PDB entry 5T00 | X-ray diffraction, 2.19 A resolution | chains A and C of the 3 polymer chains in the assembly

Chain A:
Name: Transcriptional repressor CTCF
Source organism: Homo sapiens
UniProt: P49711 (CTCF_HUMAN); residue numbers follow UniProt; this construct covers 321-465
Chain sequence (150 residues; each row starts with the number of its first residue):
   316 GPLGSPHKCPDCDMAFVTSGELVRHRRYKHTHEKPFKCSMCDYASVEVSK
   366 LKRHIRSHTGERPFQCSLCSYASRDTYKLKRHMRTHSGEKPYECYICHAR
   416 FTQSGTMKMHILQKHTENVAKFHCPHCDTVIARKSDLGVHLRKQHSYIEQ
Disordered / not traced: 316-319, 463-465
Sequence notes: expression tag (316-320)
Metal / ion sites: Zn2+ site 1: Cys-324, Cys-327, His-340, His-345; Zn2+ site 2: Cys-353, Cys-356, His-369, His-373; Zn2+ site 3: Cys-381, Cys-384, His-397, His-401; Zn2+ site 4: Cys-409, Cys-412, His-425, His-430; Zn2+ site 5: Cys-439, Cys-442, His-455, His-460
From the paper describing this entry:
  - binding site for the 17-nt DNA strand (chain C): Arg-339, Tyr-343, Glu-362
  - specificity-determining residues: Glu-362, Asp-451 (proposed by the authors, not directly observed)
  - disease-associated variants - K365T (20-fold): decreased binding to DNA

Chain C:
Molecule: 17-nt DNA strand
Sequence (17 nucleotides; numbered 1 to 17; the number before each row is that of its first residue):
     1 GCCAGCAGGGGGCGCTA
Modified residues: 5CM (5-methyl-2'-deoxy-cytidine-5'-monophosphate) at position 13

How chain A and chain C interact:
Residue-residue contacts (58):
  Met-329(A) with 5CM_13(C), phosphate contact
  Phe-331(A) with DG14(C), phosphate contact
  Val-332(A) with DC15(C), phosphate contact
  Thr-333(A) with DT16(C), base contact
  Glu-336(A) with DG14(C), sugar contact; DC15(C), base contact
  Arg-339(A) with 5CM_13(C), base contact; DG14(C), hydrogen bond to the base; DC15(C), base contact
  His-340(A) with 5CM_13(C), salt bridge to the phosphate
  Tyr-343(A) with DG11(C), sugar contact; DG12(C), phosphate contact; 5CM_13(C), base contact
  Lys-344(A) with DG12(C), salt bridge to the phosphate; 5CM_13(C), phosphate contact
  Tyr-358(A) with DG10(C), phosphate contact; DG11(C), hydrogen bond to the phosphate
  Ser-360(A) with DG11(C), phosphate contact
  Glu-362(A) with DG12(C), base contact; 5CM_13(C), hydrogen bond to the base
  Lys-365(A) with DG11(C), base contact; DG12(C), hydrogen bond to the base; 5CM_13(C), base contact
  Arg-368(A) with DG10(C), base contact; DG11(C), hydrogen bond to the base
  His-369(A) with DG10(C), salt bridge to the phosphate
  Ser-372(A) with DG9(C), hydrogen bond to the phosphate
  Arg-377(A) with DG8(C), salt bridge to the phosphate
  Tyr-386(A) with DA7(C), sugar contact; DG8(C), hydrogen bond to the phosphate
  Arg-389(A) with DG8(C), sugar contact; DG9(C), salt bridge to the phosphate
  Lys-393(A) with DG8(C), base contact; DG9(C), hydrogen bond to the base; DG10(C), hydrogen bond to the base
  Arg-396(A) with DA7(C), hydrogen bond to the base; DG8(C), hydrogen bond to the base
  His-397(A) with DA7(C), salt bridge to the phosphate
  Thr-400(A) with DC6(C), phosphate contact; DA7(C), phosphate contact
  Lys-405(A) with DG5(C), salt bridge to the phosphate
  Phe-416(A) with DA4(C), phosphate contact; DG5(C), phosphate contact
  Thr-417(A) with DG5(C), hydrogen bond to the phosphate
  Gln-418(A) with DC6(C), base contact; DA7(C), hydrogen bond to the base
  Thr-421(A) with DA4(C), sugar contact; DG5(C), phosphate contact; DC6(C), hydrogen bond to the base
  His-425(A) with DA4(C), salt bridge to the phosphate
  Lys-429(A) with DC3(C), salt bridge to the phosphate
  Val-445(A) with DC2(C), phosphate contact
  Ile-446(A) with DC2(C), phosphate contact
  Ala-447(A) with DC2(C), hydrogen bond to the phosphate
  Arg-448(A) with DC2(C), sugar contact; DC3(C), salt bridge to the phosphate
  Asp-451(A) with DC2(C), base contact; DC3(C), hydrogen bond to the base
Interface residues without a listed pair, chain A (42 interface residues in all): Lys-349, Ala-359, Asp-390, Arg-399, Arg-415, Gln-428, His-455
Interface residues without a listed pair, chain C (16 interface residues in all): DG1

Summary:
The interface between chain A and chain C involves 42 residues on one side and 16 on the other, with 16
hydrogen bonds and 10 salt bridges. Polar pairs include Arg-339(A)/DG14(C), Glu-362(A)/5CM_13(C) and
Lys-365(A)/DG12(C). The paper reports a binding site for the 17-nt DNA strand (chain C) at Arg-339(A),
Tyr-343(A) and Glu-362(A); K365T of chain A reduces binding to DNA.
Chain A is Transcriptional repressor CTCF (Homo sapiens) and chain C is a 17-nt DNA strand; the structure,
Human CTCF ZnF3-7 and methylated DNA complex, was determined by X-ray diffraction, deposited together with
5K5H, 5K5I, 5K5J, 5K5L, 5KKQ, 5T0U and 5UND.
